Entry 5TSV (X-ray diffraction, 2.50 A resolution); this record covers chains A and B of the 3 polymer chains in the assembly.

[Chain A (and B)]
Protein: HIV-1 CA protein
Source organism: Human immunodeficiency virus type 1 group M subtype B (isolate NY5)
Notes: chain B of this document is another copy of the same molecule, construct and numbering; everything in this record applies to it too
UniProtKB: P12493 (GAG_HV1N5); residues 1-231 here correspond to UniProt positions 133-363 (UniProt number = residue number + 132)
Sequence (231 residues; numbered 1 to 231; the number before each row is that of its first residue):
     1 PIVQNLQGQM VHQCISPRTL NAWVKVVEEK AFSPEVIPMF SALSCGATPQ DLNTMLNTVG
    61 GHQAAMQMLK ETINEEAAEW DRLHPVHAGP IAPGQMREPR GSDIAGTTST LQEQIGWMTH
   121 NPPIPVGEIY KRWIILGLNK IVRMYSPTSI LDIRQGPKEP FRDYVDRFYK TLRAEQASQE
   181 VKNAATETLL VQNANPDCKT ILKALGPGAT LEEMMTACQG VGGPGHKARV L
Disordered / not traced: 86-95, 220-231 (chain B: 220-231)
Differences from the reference sequence: engineered mutation Cys14 (Ala146 in P12493), Cys45 (Glu177 in P12493), Ala184 (Trp316 in P12493), Ala185 (Met317 in P12493)
Disulfide bonds: Cys198-Cys218
Curated features (UniProtKB/Swiss-Prot):
  - region: Asn57 to Gln95 (Interaction with human PPIA/CYPA and NUP153), Pro85 to Pro93 (PPIA/CYPA-binding loop)
  - site: Leu231 (Cleavage)
  - modified residue: Ser16 (Phosphoserine)

[Chain A / chain B interface]
Inter-chain disulfides: Cys14(A)-Cys45(B), Cys45(A)-Cys14(B)
Residue-residue contacts - 40 pairs, chain A then chain B:
  Gln4(A) with Val11(B)
  Leu6(A) with Asn5(B), hydrogen bond (backbone-side chain); Leu6(B), hydrophobic; Gln7(B)
  Gln7(A) with Gln7(B)
  Arg18(A) with Pro17(B); Arg18(B)
  Thr19(A) with Pro17(B)
  Lys30(A) with Glu28(B), salt bridge
  Glu35(A) with Thr58(B); Gly60(B)
  Pro38(A) with Asn57(B)
  Met39(A) with Val24(B), hydrophobic; Thr58(B)
  Ala42(A) with Leu20(B), hydrophobic; Thr54(B)
  Cys45(A) with Cys14(B), disulfide
  Arg162(A) with Tyr145(B)
  Val165(A) with Ala64(B), hydrophobic
  Asp166(A) with His62(B); Gln63(B); Ala64(B), hydrogen bond (side chain-backbone)
  Tyr169(A) with Gln63(B); Ala64(B), hydrophobic; Gln67(B)
  Lys170(A) with Gly60(B); Gln63(B)
  Arg173(A) with Asn57(B), hydrogen bond (side chain-backbone); Val59(B), hydrogen bond (side chain-backbone); Gln63(B)
  Leu211(A) with Ala64(B); Gln67(B); Met68(B), hydrophobic; Glu71(B)
  Glu212(A) with Met68(B); Lys140(B), salt bridge; Met144(B)
  Met215(A) with Met68(B), hydrophobic
  Thr216(A) with Met144(B)
  Gln219(A) with Met144(B), hydrogen bond (side chain-backbone)
Also at the interface, not in a pair above, chain A (27 interface residues in all): Gly8, Glu29, Leu43, Gly46, Thr210
Also at the interface, not in a pair above, chain B (28 interface residues in all): Ile15, Lys25, Ala65, Ser146

[Overview]
Chain A and chain B form an interface of 27 and 28 residues respectively; the contacts include 2 disulfide
bonds, 5 hydrogen bonds and 2 salt bridges. Polar contacts include Lys30(A)-Glu28(B), Glu212(A)-Lys140(B) and
Leu6(A)-Asn5(B).
Both chains are HIV-1 CA protein (Human immunodeficiency virus type 1 group M subtype B (isolate NY5)). Entry
5TSV (HIV-1 CA hexamer with NUP153 peptide - R3 crystal form) was determined by X-ray diffraction.
